PDB entry 7AIH | electron microscopy, 3.60 A resolution | chains A and 1 of the 71 polymer chains in the assembly

[Chain A]
Molecule: Ribosomal protein L3-like protein
Source organism: Leishmania major
UniProt: E9ADK5 (E9ADK5_LEIMA); residue numbers follow UniProt; this construct covers 1-467
Amino-acid sequence (467 residues; each row starts with the number of its first residue):
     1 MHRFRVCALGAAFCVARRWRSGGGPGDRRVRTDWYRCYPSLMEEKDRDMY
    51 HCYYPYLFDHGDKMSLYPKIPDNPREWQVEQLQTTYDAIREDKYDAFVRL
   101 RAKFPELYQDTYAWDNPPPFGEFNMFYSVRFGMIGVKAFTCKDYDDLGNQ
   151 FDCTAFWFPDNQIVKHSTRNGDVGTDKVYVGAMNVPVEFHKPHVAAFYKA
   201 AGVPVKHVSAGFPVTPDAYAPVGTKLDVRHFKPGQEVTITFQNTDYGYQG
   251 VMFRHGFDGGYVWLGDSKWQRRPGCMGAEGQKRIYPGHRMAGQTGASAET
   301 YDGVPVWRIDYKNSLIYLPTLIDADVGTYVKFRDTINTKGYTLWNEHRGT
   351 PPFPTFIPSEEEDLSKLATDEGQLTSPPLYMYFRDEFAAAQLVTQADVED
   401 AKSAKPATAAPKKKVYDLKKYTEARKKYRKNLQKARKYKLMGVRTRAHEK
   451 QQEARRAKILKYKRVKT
Disordered / not traced: 1-33, 402-467

[Chain 1]
Molecule: Ribosomal RNA
Source organism: Leishmania major
Sequence (9070 nucleotides; each row starts with the number of its first residue; numbers below 1 keep their minus sign (U-1764 is residue -1764)):
 -1764 UGAAAAUUGAAAAAUAUAAUUUGAAAAAUAAAUUACAAAUAAAAGAUUAA
 -1714 AUUUGAAUUAAUUACAGAAAUAUAGACACAAACACGCCCGAUUGAUUUCA
 -1664 CGUAUACACUUGUACUUUGUUUUUGGUCUACGUUUUGUUGUUUGUAUUGG
 -1614 CUUGAUUUAAUGGACAAAUAUAAAAAGCUUGAACACAAAAUUUAAAACAA
 -1564 UUGGAUAUGCCAAGAGUUAAAAAAUGAAAUUAAAUAAAAAUAAAAAUAAA
 -1514 UUAAAAAAUAAAAUAAAAAUAAAUUUAAAAAAUAAAUUAAAAUAAAAAAU
 -1464 UAGAAAAUGAAAAUUGAAAAAUAUAAUUUGAAAAAUAAAAUUAUAAAUAG
 -1414 AAAAAUUAAUUGAAAUUGCAAAGUAAAAAUUUAUAAUAGAAUAAAAUAAU
 -1364 UUCAAUUUGAUUUAGUUUCAUAUUAUAUUAUAUUAUAUUAUAUUAUAUUA
 -1314 UAUUAUAUUAUAUUAUAUUAUAUUAUAUUAUAUUAUAUUAUAUUAUAUUA
 -1264 UAUUAUAUUAUAUUAUAUUAUAUUAUUAGCAUUUAUUAUAUUAUUAUAUU
 -1214 AUUAUAUUUAUUAUAUUAUUAUAUUAUUAUAUUAUUAUAUUAUUAUAUUA
 -1164 UAUUAUAUUAUAUUAUAUUAUAUUAUUAUUAUAUUAAUUAUAUUAUUAUA
 -1114 UUAAUAAUAUUUACUAUUAUAUCUAAUAUCAAGCUUGUUAGAAAAAACAU
 -1064 UGUUUUUUCUAACAAGCUUGAUACUCUCGGUAUGGUUUCAAAAAUUGACU
 -1014 AAUUUUGAUAUUGUUUUGGCUCUGGACUAAUUAAUUCCCCUUUAAUUUUA
  -964 UUAUCUAAAAUUUGCAUGUAAAGUAGUUAGUUAGAUAUGAAAAUUUAGUU
  -914 AGGGUUGAUAAUGAAAUCAAUUAAGUUUAUAUAUAAAGUUAGUUAGUCAA
  -864 UAUGAAUUUUUUUGCAAACAUUUCCGGUUGACUUCAUGUGAUUACACGUA
  -814 CUCCGUUUUGUUUUUAUGUGUCAUGAUUUGCAUUGAUUUUUUCGCAACAA
  -764 AUCUAAUAUACUCAACAGCACCUACCAAGAGUUAAAAAUGAAAUUAAAUU
  -714 AAAUUAAAAAAUAAAAUAAAAAUAAAAUAAAAAUAAAUUUAAAAAUAAAA
  -664 AUAAAUUUAAAAAUAAAAUAAAUUUAAAAAACAAAUUAAAAUAGAAAAUU
  -614 AGAAAAUGGAAAUUGAAAAAUAUAAUUUGAAAAAUAAAUUACAAAUAAAA
  -564 GAUUAAAUUUGAAUUAAUUGUAGAAACAUUUCCGAUCGAUUUCACGCAUA
  -514 CACUUGUACUUCGUUGGCUCCAUUUAAUGGACAAAUAUAAAAAGCUUAAA
  -464 CACAAAAUUUAAAACAAUUGGACAAGCAAGAGUUAAAAAAUGAAAUUAAA
  -414 AUAAAAAAUAAAAUAAAAAUAAAUUUAAAAAUAAAAAUAAAUUUAAAAAA
  -364 CAUUGGUUGAAUAAAAUUUUUAUUUUAUAUAUAAUUUAAACUUUUGUUGU
  -314 UGUUUGUUAGUAAGCAAAAAUAUUUAUGUUAUUUUAAUAUUAUUUAUGUA
  -264 CUUACUAUUAUUUUGAUAAAUUUUAACUUUAAAUAGCUCAAAAACUACAA
  -214 UCAAUAAAGCAUAAAAAAAUUUAUUUAUGAUUAUAUUAAUAUAAAAUGAC
  -164 CUAAUAUAAUGAAAAUACUUUGGUGUUAAGUUAUUUGUUUUAUUAUGAAA
  -114 UAAGUUGCACUAUUUAUUGAAUUAAUAAAGAAAGAAUAGAAAUAAAUAAG
   -64 UUAUAAUAUCUUUAAUUUAUUUAUAAUUUCUUUGCAUUUGUAUUUAGUGU
   -14 GAGUUUACAUUUAAUUUUAUAUUAUUUUAGUGUUAGUAUAUAUUUAGAUU
    36 UAAUCAAAGUUAUUAUUAAAUAAUAUUGAUUUUGGAUGAAUUUAAUUUUU
    86 AAUUAUAUUUUUGAAUUUUAAUUUUAUUAUUUUGAUUUAAUAUUUUUAAA
   136 AUAUUAUAUAUUUUAGAUUUAAAUUUGUUGUUUUAUAUUUAGUUUAAUGU
   186 UUAUAAAUUGAUAAUUAAUUUGUUUUAUUUUAAAGUUUUUAUGAACUGUG
   236 AUUUAUAGUUUAUUAUUUUUAGUUUAAUGUUUAAAUAUUUAACUAGUGAU
   286 GGCACAGUUGUUCUAUAUGUACCUAUAAAAAAUAGUAAAAUUAUUUUAAU
   336 UAAAUUAAUAAAUAAUUAUUAAACUAAUUUUAUAUUAAUAUUAUGAAAAA
   386 UUUAAAAAUUAAUUUUUUUUUCUAAUUUUUAUAUAUUGAAGUAAUAUGUA
   436 UUGAAUUGAAUAUUAAAAAUACAAAUUUAAUUUGUAAUUAAUAAAUCUAU
   486 UUUAUUUUAAUAGAUGUUUAAUGUUAAUUAAUUUAUUAUUUUAAUAUUUA
   536 AUAUUUGUUUAUACAAAAGUAACUUUUUUUGAAUAUAAAGAAUUAUUAUU
   586 AUAAAUAUUAUUUUAAAAAUAUAAAAAUAUUGUUAAUAAAAUUAUCAAGU
   636 UUCAAAAGCGUUUAUUAAAUGCGUCGGUCUAAGUAUUAUAUUUAAGAUUA
   686 UUCUUGUAUAUAGAUUUUUAUUUUAAUAAUUCUACAUAAUUAAAAAUUAA
   736 CCUCAAAUUAUAUUUAUUAGUAGCAUAGUAAUUUAUUAACUGAUUAUUAA
   786 AGCGUUCCAUAGAAAAUUUUAAAAUUAUAACAAUCUAAAUAAAUAAUAAA
   836 UUAAAAUAAAAAUUUUAAAAAAAUUAAAAAAUUAAAAUAGGGCAAGUCCU
   886 ACUCUCCUUUACAAAGAGAACGUUUAUAUGUAAUUGUAUGUUUGAUUGGG
   936 GCAAUACUAUAUCUAUUUAUAUAGAAAAAGAACUAUAUUUAUUGAAAUAA
   986 UAAAAGGUUCGAGCAGGUUAACAAGCAUUAAUACUAAAUGUGUUUCAUCG
  1036 UCUACUUAUUGCUAAAUUAUAAUUGAUUGUUCAUCAAAAAAGCAAUUCGU
  1086 UAGUUGGGUUAAAAUCGUUGUAAAGCAGAUUUGUUUAUAUAUUUAAUUUU
  1136 UGUAUAUAGUUAAAAAUUAAUAUUAGUACGCAAGGAUUCAUUAUUUGUAA
  1186 UUUAAAUAUAUUAAAUGUUAUUUUAUUAAAUAAAAUAAAAUAAGUCAAUU
  1236 GUUAUUAUUCAUAUUAAUUUUUUUAAAAGUUUUUUAAUUUUAUAUUAGUU
  1286 UAUUUGUUUAAAAAGUAUCUAAUUAAUUCAUUAUUUAGGAAUAGUUAAUA
  1336 AUAAUUUAUAAUUCUGAUUAGAUUUGUUUGUUAAUGCUAUUAAAGGGGUG
  1386 UGGAAAAAGUGUUAAAUUUUUGAUAUAUUUAAAUAAUAAAUAAAAUAUAA
  1436 CUUAUUAGUCAGAAAUGGAUGCCAGCCGUUGCGGUAAUUUCUAUGCUUUU
  1486 AAAUAUUAUACAUUUAUUUUAUAAAUUUGUUACUAUAUAUUUUUAGUCAA
  1536 UAAAACUAAUAAUUAUUUUUAUUUGUUUUUAAACACCGUUUGGUAUAUGC
  1586 AAAUAAAAAAUGACAUUAAUUAUUAAUUAUAUUAUAUUAUAUUUAUUCAU
  1636 UUAAGUCAACAAUAUCUAUUUACUGUUUUUGACAACAUGAUAAGGAUUAU
  1686 AAAUGGUAUUGCAAAUUUUAUAAUCAAAACUAAUUUAUUAUAUUAAAUUA
  1736 GCAUGUUUAGAUAAAACAAUAAAUUUAGAAGGUAUUGUUGCCCACCAUUC
  1786 UUUGUAAUAAAGACAACGUGCAGUAAUUAAUGUAUUUAUAAAAAUAUAUU
  1836 UUUUCAUGUUAAAUUUUCGUUGCCUUUUUUAUUAUUUAGAAAAUUUAUGA
  1886 AUUUAUAUAAAUCAAUAAUGAAAAUUAUAGUAUUAUUAUUUAUGAGGAGA
  1936 AUUUUCGGAAGGAGGGAUUUUCGGACCAGGAAUGUCCAGAGAGGUUUCGG
  1986 GCAUCAGCGAUUGAUUUUGGGAGAACGGAGCCGCCGAGUGAAAUUUGCCC
  2036 AGAGCAGAGUCGGGAGAAGAGUGGAUCGACCGAAGAAAAGACCGUUUUUC
  2086 GGAAGGGGAGCAGGUCCAACCGAUUUUUUUGCCAACUUGCACAGGAGGGA
  2136 GCCAGAAGCGCACUCAAAGUUAGUUUUGGGAGAUUUGAAGGGAGAAAUUU
  2186 CCGAGUUAUUCAUAUAUUUUUUAGUUUGUGUUAGCAAAUUUUGAAAUACA
  2236 ACUUUUUUGCAAAUUGGAAGAAAACCUCCCAAAUGUAGCUUCCCAAUCUU
  2286 CCUCUCUAAAUCCAUUCCCAACGGUCUUUCCCCCAUCAUCCUCAGAUGUC
  2336 UCUUCCCCCCCAAAAAUCCUAAAAUCCAAGUUCAUCUCGCUCUCUCUCCC
  2386 CUCAAUUUCCUUAAAAAACUCGCUUCCUAAACUUAUCCCGAAAAACCCCG
  2436 CUCUUCUUCCCUCUAAAUCUUUUCUCCUCCCCUCCAAAUCUCCCUCAAAU
  2486 CUCUCCUCUCUUCUCCCGAAACUUUAAUCUUUUUAUUUUAUAAAUAAAUU
  2536 UGGUAUUUUAAAAUAUUAUAAUUAAAUAUUCUAAAUUAUUUAAUAAUAUU
  2586 AGAAAUGAAUACUUUAUUAAAAUAAUAUUAAUGUGUAAUAUAUUUAAUCA
  2636 UAUUAGAAUUCCGUUUAAAUUGAAAUAUAUUGAAUUGUAAUUAUCAAUAC
  2686 AAUAUAAGUUAUUAAAUAAUAAUUUAAUUUUAUAUGUUUUAUAAGUGUAA
  2736 UUAUUUAGUUUUGAAAGUUUAUAUAUAAACAAUAACCUUUUUUAUUUUUU
  2786 AAUACAAUUUUAAGUGAAAUUUAUGAUUUAUUAUUAUUAAAUAUUACUGC
  2836 AGACUACAUGAAAAAUAUAAAAAGGCAUUUGUAUAGGUUUACUUUUGGAC
  2886 CUCAACAUCCUGCAGCUCAUGGCGUUUUAUGUUGUUUAUUAUAUCUUUCU
  2936 GGAGAAUAUAUAGUUUAUAUUGAUGUAAUAAUUGGUUAUUUGCAUCGCGG
  2986 UACAGAAAAGUUAUGUGAAUAUAAAACUGUAGAACAGUGUUUACCGAUGA
  3036 AGACUGGAUUAUGUGAGUGUCGUUUGCAACGAGCAUUUACUGUCAUUGUG
  3086 UUUUGAGUAUAUGUUGAGGUGUUGUCUUGCUAUUCGCUGUGCAUUUAUGC
  3136 GUUUAUUAAUGUGUGAGUUUACGCGUUGUUUCAAUGGACUUCUUUGUUGC
  3186 UCUUGUAUGGUUAUGGAUAUAGGAUCAUUAUCGCCAAUGCUUUGAUCGUU
  3236 UGAAGAACGUGAUAAGUUGAUGACUUUUUUUGAUUUGUGUUGUGGUUGUA
  3286 GAAUGCAUUUAGCAUUUAUGUGCUUAUUGGGUUUACUUGAUGAUUUUGUA
  3336 UUUGGGUUUAUAGAUUUUUUAUUGAUGUUGUGUAUAUCAUGUUUAUUUGU
  3386 UUUAGAUUUAUAUGAUUUGCUUUUUAUUGGAAAUAGACUUUUAUAUUUGC
  3436 GUUUGCGCGGGUUAGCAUUUUUUGAUGUUUUUGAUUUAUGUUUUAAUAGU
  3486 AUAAGUGGUUGUUUGUCUAGAUCGUUGGGUAUGGUAUGAGAUGUUAGAUU
  3536 AUAUAGUUGUUACGAAUUAUAUUUUAUGUUAGUUUUUGAUUAUUGCUUUU
  3586 GUUAUUUAGGUGAUGCAUUUGAUAGACUUUUUUUGCGACUUUUUGAUAUG
  3636 CGUAUGAGUAUACUUCUAUGUAAACAAUGCUUUUUUGUAGGUUUUUUUGU
  3686 CUUUGGAUUUGUGUGCUUAUUUGAUUAUAUGUAUGUUGAUGUAACUAUAG
  3736 AAACUAUAAUUAGUUUAUUUUAUAGUUUAUGAUGUUGCAUAUUACCAGGA
  3786 UGUUCAUUUGCUAAUGUUGAACAUCCUAAAGGCGAAUACAGUAUUUUUUU
  3836 AUGUUUUUUAUAUGGAUUUAUAUCACGUUUACGUAUACGUUGUGCAGAUU
  3886 UUGUGCAUAUUUGUUUAUUAGAUGUGAUGAUGCGAGGGUUUAUGUUGCAC
  3936 GACUUAGUAGCAGUUAUUGGUAAUGUUGAUGUUGUUUUUGGUUCUGUAGA
  3986 UCGAUAAGCUAUUACUUAUAUACAAAAAUGAAAGAUGAACCUAAAAAUUG
  4036 GUGCGGAGGGGUUUGAUUUUUGUUGGGGUUCUGUCUUACCUGCUAUUUGU
  4086 AUAGUUUAUUUAAUUUUUUGUUUAUGUGGAUUAUUUUGUAUUAUGUUUGG
  4136 UAGUUUUGUUUUUAUUGAUUAUUGUUUUAUUUGUUUUUUCUCUUGUCUUG
  4186 UGUUUUGUUUAGUAUGCUUGUUGUGCGAUUUAUUUGUAGACUCAUUACGC
  4236 GGUUUGUUUGAUGUUUGUUGUUUUAUACGUUGUAUUCAAUAUUGUUUUGU
  4286 AUGGUUUAUAAUUAGUGAAUUACUUCUUUUUUUAUCUUUAUUUUAUGUAG
  4336 UUUUCAGUUUAGUUUUAUUUGUGAGUGUUGAAUUUGCAUUUGUAUUUGUU
  4386 AUGCCUAUUAUGUUUAGUUGUUUAAUUUGUGAUUUUGGUUUUGUAUUUUA
  4436 UUGAUAUUUUAUUGAUAUUUUUAAUUUAUUAAUUAAUACAUUUUUAUUAU
  4486 UUGUAAGUGGUUUAUUUGUUAAUUUUGUUUUAUUUUUAUUUUGAUUUCGU
  4536 UUUUUUUUAUGUGUUUUAUUUAUGUUAUGAGUCGGUAUAUUAUUUGGCUU
  4586 UUUGUUUAUGUGAAAUCAAGUUUGAGAGUUUUCAUUAUUAUUUGUGACUU
  4636 GUAGUUGUGGCGUAUUUGGAUCAAUACUUUUUUUAAUCGAUUUAUUGCAU
  4686 UUUAGUCAUGUCUUUUUAGGUAUAUUUUUGUUAUUUUUAUGUUUUAGUCG
  4736 UUGUUUUAAUUUUUUAUGUAUGGAUACACGUUUUGUAUUUCUAUAUGUAG
  4786 UGUGCCUAUAUUGGCAUUUUGUUGAUUGCGUUUGAUUUUUUUUAUUACGA
  4836 UUUGUAUAUUUUGAUGUUUUAAGUGUGGUUUACUUAUAUGCAUAAAGGCU
  4886 CAAUUUUGAAUUUUUAAAUUUUAUUUCAAAAAGCGGAGAGGAAAGAAAAG
  4936 GCUUUUAACUUCAGGUUGUUUAUUGCGUAUUUAUGGUGUGGGUUUUAGUU
  4986 UAGGUUUUUUUAUUUGUAUGCAGAUAAUUUGUGGUGUGUGUUUAGCAUGA
  5036 UUAUUUUUUAGUUGUUUUAUAUGUACUAAUUGAUAUUUUGUUUUAUUUUU
  5086 GUGAGAUUUUGAUUUGGGAUUUGUAAUACGAAGCACACAUAUUUGUUUUA
  5136 CAUCGUUGUUAUUUUUUCUUCUUUAUGUUCAUAUAUUUAAGUGUAUAGUA
  5186 UUAAUAAUUUUAUUUGAUACACAUAUUUUAGUAUGGGUGGUAGGUUUUGU
  5236 GAUAUAUAUAUUUAUAGUAAUAAUAGGUUUUAUUGGCUAUGUUUUACCAU
  5286 GUACAAUGAUGUCGUAUUGGGGUUUAACAGUGUUCAGUAACAUUUUAGCA
  5336 ACUGUCCCAGUUAUUGGUACUUGACUUUGUUAUUGAAUAUGAGGUAGUGA
  5386 GUAUAUUAAUGAUUUUACACUGUUAAAAUUACAUGUGUUGCAUGUGCUAU
  5436 UACCUUUUGUAUUAAUACUUGUAAUAUUUAUGCAUUUGUUUUGUUUACAU
  5486 UAUUUUAUGAGUUCAGAUGGUUUUUGUGAUCGAUUUGCAUUUUAUUGCGA
  5536 ACGUUUAUGUUUUUGUAUGUGAUUUUAUUUACGAGAUAUGUUUUUGGCUU
  5586 UUUUGAUAUUAUUUUUUGUAAUUUAUUUUAUUUUUAUAAAUUGAUAUUUU
  5636 GUUUUUCAUGAAGAAUCUUGAGUUAUAGUUGAUACAUUAAAAACAUCUGA
  5686 UAAGAUUCUUCCUGAGUGAUUUUUUUUUAUUUUUAUUUGGUUUUUUAAAA
  5736 GCUGUACCAGAUAAAUUUACUGGUUUAUUAUUAAUGGUUAUUUUAUUAUU
  5786 UUCCUUAUUUUUGUUUAUAUUAAAUUGCAUAUUAUGAUUUGUUUAUUGUA
  5836 GAAGUUCAUUGUUGUGAUUUACAUAUUCAUUAGUUUUAUUUUAUAGUAUA
  5886 UUUAUGAGUGGUUUUUUAGCACUGUAUGUUAUAUUAGCAUAUCCUAUAUG
  5936 AAUGGAAUUACAAUUUUGAGUGUUGCUUUUGUUUAUGUUAGUUGUAUGUA
  5986 GAUUAGAUUAAAAAUUUAUAUAUUUUUUAUUAAGCGUUAAUAUAUUAAAU
  6036 UUUAUUUAGAAUAGUAUUAAUAAUCAAAGGGUUGGAAGAAAUUUGCGAAA
  6086 GAAAGGGAUCUUAGAAAGGAAAUUUUAGUUUAAGACCGAGAAGGGGAGAA
  6136 GGGAGAGAGAGAUUCGUGUUAUUUAAUUUUUAUGGAUUAAUUGCGUAUUA
  6186 CUGUAUAACAUAUUUAAAUGUCUAUAUUUUAUUUUGUAUUGUAUUUAUGU
  6236 AUUAUAUGGCUUUUUUAUUUUGUUUUUGCAUUUUAUUAGAUUUUAUAUUA
  6286 UUUGGAAGUCUUUUAGUAGGAGAUGCGUUUAUGGAUGUUUUUUUUUUACG
  6336 UUAUCUAUUAUGCUUUUUGGAGUGUUUUUCAUUAUUAUGUAGAUGUAUAU
  6386 CUACUUUUUUACGAAUGUUUUGUAAUCUUUUGUCUUCGCAUUUUUUGAUG
  6436 CUUAUGUUUUGUGAUUUUGUAUAUUUUUUUAUUGUAUUUCUAUUAUUUUU
  6486 UUUAAUGUGUGAUAUUAUUUAUUUUAUGAUAUUUUCAUUCGCCAUGCUAU
  6536 UUUGCAUAAUAUUUUAUUUAUUUUUAUAUGCAUUAGAUAUGUUUUGCGCA
  6586 UUAUUACAAAUAUUUAUAUUUUGUAAUAUGAUAAUGCAAUUAAUUAUGGA
  6636 UUUUUUAUUGUUAUUAAUUUUUCAUUAAUUUAUAGAAUUAAAUCGAAUAA
  6686 GUUAAUUAUAUCAAAAAAUAGUAUAAAUAUACUACAACUUAAUAUAAAAA
  6736 AUAGGUUUGAAAAUCGCACAGUAUGUAAUCGUACAACUCAGAAUCCUAUA
  6786 AAUUGAUAAGAAAAUAUAAAGAUGUUAAUUAUUAGUCUAAAAUAAAAAAU
  6836 AUAAAUAAUAACCAACCAUAUUAUUGAAAAGAAAAUAAUACAAAUUCCCA
  6886 UAUAACUUAAGUGAAGUAGUAAACAAAAUACUUUUAAAAAAAAACCAAAU
  6936 ACUAUUGGAAUAGCACCAAUACAUAAAAAAAUACUUGCUAAUAAUACACU
  6986 AAUUAAUAAAUUAUUAAAAAAGCUAAAAAAAAUAAAGUUAAUUAAAAAAU
  7036 AAUUUUCAUUAUAUUUAAUAUCGAACAUAUUAUAUACUAUAAAAAAAUAA
  7086 UAUAAAAUUAUUAAUAUAAUCAGACUUAAUGAGUAAAUUAAAUGAAAAUU
  7136 UAGAUACAUAUAAAAGAUGUAAUUUUUAUUAGAAAUAAAUAUUAAAAAUA
  7186 AAAAACUAAAAUUAUUAACGCUAAGUACAAAUAAAAGACUUACAAUUGCA
  7236 AAACUAUUUAAUCCAAUUAACACGCAUGUAAUGCAUUGUAUUAUAAUAAG
  7286 UUUUAUAAAUAUUAUAUAAA
Disordered / not traced: -1764 to 36, 713-747, 1159-7305

[Interface between chain A and chain 1]
Residue-residue contacts (134; chain A residue first):
  Trp34(A) - U1125(1)  hydrogen bond to the base
  Tyr35(A) - U1033(1)  base contact
  Tyr35(A) - A1126(1)  hydrogen bond to the base
  Arg36(A) - A1147(1)  salt bridge to the phosphate
  Lys165(A) - G1113(1)  base contact
  Arg169(A) - U1117(1)  hydrogen bond to the base
  Lys177(A) - A1114(1)  sugar contact
  Lys177(A) - U1115(1)  salt bridge to the phosphate
  Tyr179(A) - A1114(1)  sugar contact
  His193(A) - G1113(1)  salt bridge to the phosphate
  Val194(A) - G1113(1)  phosphate contact
  Phe197(A) - G1113(1)  stacking on the base
  Ser209(A) - G1113(1)  hydrogen bond to the sugar
  Ser209(A) - A1114(1)  sugar contact
  Ala210(A) - U1115(1)  phosphate contact
  Gly211(A) - A1114(1)  hydrogen bond to the phosphate
  Gly211(A) - U1115(1)  hydrogen bond to the phosphate
  Thr240(A) - U1156(1)  base contact
  Asn243(A) - A1155(1)  base contact
  Tyr248(A) - A602(1)  hydrogen bond to the sugar
  Tyr248(A) - A603(1)  sugar contact
  Tyr248(A) - A863(1)  hydrogen bond to the sugar
  Gln249(A) - A602(1)  hydrogen bond to the sugar
  Gln249(A) - C816(1)  hydrogen bond to the base
  Gly250(A) - A603(1)  hydrogen bond to the phosphate
  Gly250(A) - A604(1)  phosphate contact
  Met252(A) - A814(1)  phosphate contact
  Phe253(A) - A815(1)  phosphate contact
  Arg254(A) - U1106(1)  phosphate contact
  Arg254(A) - A1107(1)  salt bridge to the phosphate
  Gly256(A) - U1024(1)  phosphate contact
  Phe257(A) - U1024(1)  phosphate contact
  Asp258(A) - A814(1)  phosphate contact
  Asp258(A) - A1023(1)  sugar contact
  Asp258(A) - U1024(1)  hydrogen bond to the phosphate
  Gly259(A) - A1023(1)  sugar contact
  Tyr261(A) - U619(1)  sugar contact
  Tyr261(A) - A1022(1)  hydrogen bond to the sugar
  Val262(A) - A809(1)  base contact
  Val262(A) - U810(1)  phosphate contact
  Val262(A) - U811(1)  phosphate contact
  Trp263(A) - A808(1)  sugar contact
  Trp263(A) - U810(1)  hydrogen bond to the phosphate
  Leu264(A) - U618(1)  base contact
  Leu264(A) - U619(1)  sugar contact
  Leu264(A) - A621(1)  base contact
  Asp266(A) - U1066(1)  hydrogen bond to the sugar
  Asp266(A) - C1067(1)  sugar contact
  Ser267(A) - U263(1)  phosphate contact
  Ser267(A) - A606(1)  phosphate contact
  Ser267(A) - U1066(1)  hydrogen bond to the phosphate
  Ser267(A) - C1067(1)  hydrogen bond to the phosphate
  Lys268(A) - U263(1)  phosphate contact
  Lys268(A) - G264(1)  phosphate contact
  Lys268(A) - U605(1)  phosphate contact
  Trp269(A) - U605(1)  phosphate contact
  Trp269(A) - A1023(1)  sugar contact
  Trp269(A) - U1065(1)  hydrogen bond to the base
  Trp269(A) - U1066(1)  sugar contact
  Gln270(A) - U605(1)  hydrogen bond to the phosphate
  Gln270(A) - U607(1)  hydrogen bond to the base
  Gln270(A) - A809(1)  hydrogen bond to the base
  Arg271(A) - A604(1)  salt bridge to the phosphate
  Arg271(A) - U605(1)  hydrogen bond to the phosphate
  Arg271(A) - A814(1)  phosphate contact
  Arg271(A) - A815(1)  salt bridge to the phosphate
  Arg272(A) - A604(1)  sugar contact
  Arg272(A) - U605(1)  phosphate contact
  Arg272(A) - A865(1)  salt bridge to the phosphate
  Arg272(A) - U1065(1)  hydrogen bond to the sugar
  Pro273(A) - A864(1)  sugar contact
  Pro273(A) - U1065(1)  base contact
  Gly274(A) - A1023(1)  hydrogen bond to the sugar
  Gly274(A) - U1024(1)  sugar contact
  Gly274(A) - U1065(1)  base contact
  Cys275(A) - A866(1)  sugar contact
  Cys275(A) - A1023(1)  base contact
  Cys275(A) - U1024(1)  hydrogen bond to the sugar
  Cys275(A) - U1063(1)  hydrogen bond to the base
  Cys275(A) - G1064(1)  base contact
  Cys275(A) - U1065(1)  base contact
  Met276(A) - A864(1)  hydrogen bond to the sugar
  Met276(A) - A865(1)  sugar contact
  Met276(A) - A866(1)  hydrogen bond to the phosphate
  Gly277(A) - A866(1)  hydrogen bond to the sugar
  Ala278(A) - G1025(1)  base contact
  Ala278(A) - U1062(1)  base contact
  Glu279(A) - A866(1)  hydrogen bond to the sugar
  Glu279(A) - U867(1)  phosphate contact
  Glu279(A) - U1062(1)  phosphate contact
  Gly280(A) - A1061(1)  sugar contact
  Gln281(A) - A840(1)  phosphate contact
  Lys282(A) - U850(1)  phosphate contact
  Lys282(A) - A866(1)  hydrogen bond to the sugar
  Lys282(A) - U867(1)  sugar contact
  Arg283(A) - A840(1)  sugar contact
  Arg283(A) - U1104(1)  hydrogen bond to the sugar
  Ile284(A) - A866(1)  base contact
  Ile284(A) - U1104(1)  hydrogen bond to the sugar
  Ile284(A) - G1105(1)  phosphate contact
  Tyr285(A) - U1026(1)  sugar contact
  Pro286(A) - G1105(1)  phosphate contact
  Pro286(A) - U1106(1)  phosphate contact
  Gly287(A) - G1105(1)  phosphate contact
  Gly287(A) - U1106(1)  hydrogen bond to the phosphate
  Gly287(A) - A1122(1)  base contact
  His288(A) - U1024(1)  hydrogen bond to the sugar
  His288(A) - U1106(1)  sugar contact
  Arg289(A) - G1025(1)  salt bridge to the phosphate
  Arg289(A) - U1106(1)  sugar contact
  Arg289(A) - A1122(1)  base contact
  Met290(A) - A864(1)  sugar contact
  Met290(A) - G1105(1)  sugar contact
  Met290(A) - U1106(1)  sugar contact
  Ala291(A) - U1106(1)  hydrogen bond to the sugar
  Gln293(A) - A1107(1)  sugar contact
  Ala298(A) - A1155(1)  hydrogen bond to the sugar
  Glu299(A) - A1155(1)  base contact
  Thr300(A) - A1154(1)  hydrogen bond to the sugar
  Thr300(A) - A1155(1)  sugar contact
  Tyr301(A) - A1154(1)  stacking on the base
  Asp302(A) - A1154(1)  base contact
  Val304(A) - A1154(1)  base contact
  Thr320(A) - A1154(1)  base contact
  Lys331(A) - U1115(1)  salt bridge to the phosphate
  Lys331(A) - U1156(1)  base contact
  Lys339(A) - A1147(1)  salt bridge to the phosphate
  Tyr382(A) - A1148(1)  sugar contact
  Tyr382(A) - A1149(1)  sugar contact
  Arg384(A) - A1149(1)  salt bridge to the phosphate
  Arg384(A) - A1150(1)  salt bridge to the phosphate
  Ala390(A) - A1131(1)  sugar contact
  Ala390(A) - U1132(1)  sugar contact
  Gln391(A) - A1131(1)  sugar contact
Other interface residues (no listed pair), chain A (76 interface residues in all): Val164, Tyr198, Val208, Gly260, Gly265, Gly292, Ala388
Other interface residues (no listed pair), chain 1 (64 interface residues in all): A262, A841, A1021, A1108, U1116, U1146

[Summary]
The interface between chain A and chain 1 involves 76 residues on one side and 64 on the other, with 38
hydrogen bonds, 12 salt bridges and 2 aromatic stacking contacts. Among the polar pairs are Trp34(A)-U1125(1),
Tyr35(A)-A1126(1) and Arg169(A)-U1117(1).
Here chain A is Ribosomal protein L3-like protein and chain 1 is Ribosomal RNA, both from Leishmania major.
Entry 7AIH (The Large subunit of the Kinetoplastid mitochondrial ribosome) was determined by electron
microscopy (same publication as 7ANE, 7AM2 and 7AOR).
